PDB entry 1KBJ | X-ray diffraction, 2.50 A resolution | chains A and B

Chain A (and B):
Molecule: Cytochrome B2
From: Saccharomyces cerevisiae
Notes: EC 1.1.2.3; fragment: fmn-binding domain; chain B of this document is another copy of the same molecule, construct and numbering; everything in this record applies to it too
UniProt: P00175 (CYB2_YEAST); residues 100-511 here correspond to UniProt positions 180-591 (UniProt number = residue number + 80)
Amino-acid sequence (412 residues; each row starts with the number of its first residue):
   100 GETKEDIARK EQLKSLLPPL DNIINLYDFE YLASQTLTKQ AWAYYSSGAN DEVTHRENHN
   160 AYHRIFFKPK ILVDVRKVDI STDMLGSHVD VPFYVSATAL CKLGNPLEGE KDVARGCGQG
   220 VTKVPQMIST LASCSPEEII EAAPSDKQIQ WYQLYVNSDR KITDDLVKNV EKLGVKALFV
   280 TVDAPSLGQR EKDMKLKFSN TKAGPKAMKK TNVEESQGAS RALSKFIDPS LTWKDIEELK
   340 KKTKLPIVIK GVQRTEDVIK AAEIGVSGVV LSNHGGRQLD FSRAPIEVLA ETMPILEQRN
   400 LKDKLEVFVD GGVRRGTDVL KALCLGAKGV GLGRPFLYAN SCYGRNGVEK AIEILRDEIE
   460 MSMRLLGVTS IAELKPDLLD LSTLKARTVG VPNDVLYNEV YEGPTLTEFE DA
Disordered / not traced: 299-317 (chain B: 298-317)
Residues lining bound ligands: FMN (flavin mononucleotide): Tyr-143, Tyr-144, His-154, Ser-195, Ala-196, Thr-197, Ala-198, Ser-228, Leu-230, Gln-252, Tyr-254, Thr-280, Lys-349, Ser-371, His-373, Gly-374, Arg-376, Asp-409, Gly-410, Gly-411, Arg-413, Leu-431, Gly-432, Arg-433, Pro-434, Leu-436
Curated features (UniProtKB/Swiss-Prot):
  - active site: His-373 (Proton acceptor)
  - binding site (heme b): Gln-139, Tyr-143, Lys-296
  - binding site (pyruvate): Tyr-143, Tyr-254, His-373, Arg-376
  - binding site (FMN): Ser-195 to Ala-198, Ser-228, Gln-252, Thr-280, Lys-349, Asp-409 to Arg-413, Gly-432, Arg-433

Chain A / chain B interface:
Residue-residue contacts (109):
  Leu-112(A) / Phe-508(B)
  Leu-115(A) / Phe-508(B)
  Leu-115(A) / Glu-509(B)  hydrogen bond (backbone-backbone)
  Leu-116(A) / Phe-508(B)  hydrophobic
  Leu-116(A) / Glu-509(B)
  Pro-117(A) / Glu-507(B)
  Pro-117(A) / Glu-509(B)
  Pro-118(A) / Glu-509(B)
  Tyr-126(A) / Leu-505(B)
  Asp-127(A) / Leu-505(B)
  Asp-127(A) / Thr-506(B)  hydrogen bond (side chain-backbone)
  Tyr-130(A) / Thr-506(B)
  Tyr-130(A) / Phe-508(B)  hydrophobic
  Leu-131(A) / Phe-508(B)  hydrophobic
  Gln-134(A) / Phe-508(B)
  Thr-135(A) / Phe-508(B)
  Asn-149(A) / Arg-414(B)
  Asp-150(A) / Arg-414(B)  salt bridge
  Val-281(A) / Ile-170(B)  hydrophobic
  Val-281(A) / Leu-171(B)  hydrophobic
  Asp-282(A) / Leu-464(B)
  Pro-284(A) / Val-174(B)  hydrophobic
  Pro-284(A) / Leu-464(B)  hydrophobic
  Ser-285(A) / Arg-463(B)
  Ser-285(A) / Leu-464(B)
  Leu-286(A) / Met-460(B)
  Gln-288(A) / Met-460(B)
  Glu-290(A) / Ile-123(B)
  Glu-290(A) / Asn-124(B)  hydrogen bond
  Glu-290(A) / Arg-414(B)  salt bridge
  Met-293(A) / Ile-123(B)  hydrophobic
  Lys-294(A) / Ile-123(B)
  Phe-297(A) / Asp-120(B)
  Phe-297(A) / Asn-121(B)
  Phe-297(A) / Ile-123(B)  hydrophobic
  Ala-318(A) / Asp-456(B)
  Ala-318(A) / Glu-459(B)
  Ala-318(A) / Met-460(B)
  Arg-320(A) / Asp-456(B)  salt bridge
  Ala-321(A) / Met-460(B)  hydrophobic
  Leu-322(A) / Arg-175(B)
  Leu-322(A) / Arg-463(B)
  Pro-328(A) / Val-172(B)
  Pro-328(A) / Asp-173(B)
  Pro-328(A) / Val-174(B)  hydrogen bond (backbone-backbone)
  Pro-328(A) / Arg-175(B)
  Ser-329(A) / Asp-173(B)
  Leu-330(A) / Leu-171(B)
  Leu-330(A) / Val-172(B)
  Thr-331(A) / Leu-171(B)
  Thr-331(A) / Asp-173(B)
  Trp-332(A) / Ile-170(B)  hydrophobic
  Trp-332(A) / Leu-171(B)  hydrophobic
  Ile-335(A) / Leu-171(B)  hydrophobic
  Ile-348(A) / Leu-171(B)  hydrophobic
  Gly-350(A) / Ile-170(B)
  Gln-352(A) / Pro-168(B)
  Gln-352(A) / Ile-170(B)
  Arg-353(A) / Lys-167(B)
  Arg-353(A) / Pro-168(B)
  Arg-353(A) / Lys-169(B)
  Glu-355(A) / Asp-476(B)
  Asp-356(A) / Pro-168(B)
  Asp-356(A) / Lys-169(B)
  Asp-356(A) / Ile-170(B)  hydrogen bond (side chain-backbone)
  Gln-377(A) / Leu-464(B)
  Leu-378(A) / Phe-166(B)  hydrophobic
  Leu-378(A) / Pro-168(B)  hydrophobic
  Leu-378(A) / Leu-464(B)
  Asp-379(A) / Phe-166(B)
  Phe-380(A) / His-162(B)
  Phe-380(A) / Ile-164(B)
  Phe-380(A) / Phe-165(B)
  Phe-380(A) / Phe-166(B)  hydrogen bond (backbone-backbone)
  Phe-380(A) / Lys-420(B)
  Ser-381(A) / Phe-165(B)
  Arg-382(A) / Phe-165(B)
  Arg-382(A) / Phe-166(B)
  Arg-382(A) / Lys-167(B)
  Arg-382(A) / Asp-479(B)  salt bridge
  Glu-386(A) / Asp-479(B)
  Lys-484(A) / Ser-481(B)  hydrogen bond
  Lys-484(A) / Thr-482(B)
  Arg-486(A) / Phe-165(B)
  Arg-486(A) / Asp-479(B)  salt bridge
  Arg-486(A) / Thr-482(B)  hydrogen bond
  Arg-486(A) / Ala-485(B)
  Thr-487(A) / Ala-485(B)
  Thr-487(A) / Thr-487(B)
  Val-488(A) / Asn-159(B)
  Val-488(A) / His-162(B)
  Val-488(A) / Arg-163(B)  hydrogen bond (backbone-side chain)
  Val-488(A) / Ala-485(B)  hydrogen bond (backbone-backbone)
  Val-488(A) / Arg-486(B)
  Val-488(A) / Thr-487(B)  hydrogen bond (backbone-backbone)
  Gly-489(A) / Thr-487(B)
  Val-490(A) / Arg-486(B)
  Val-490(A) / Thr-487(B)  hydrogen bond (backbone-backbone)
  Val-490(A) / Val-488(B)  hydrophobic
  Pro-491(A) / Val-152(B)
  Pro-491(A) / Arg-155(B)
  Pro-491(A) / Glu-156(B)
  Asn-492(A) / Arg-155(B)  hydrogen bond (backbone-side chain)
  Val-494(A) / Arg-155(B)
  Pro-503(A) / Val-494(B)
  Pro-503(A) / Leu-495(B)  hydrophobic
  Thr-504(A) / Leu-495(B)
  Leu-505(A) / Leu-495(B)
  Leu-505(A) / Glu-498(B)
Interface residues without a listed pair, chain A (66 interface residues in all): Asn-121, Val-152, Thr-153, Glu-156, Val-351, Asp-493, Leu-495, Gly-502
Interface residues without a listed pair, chain B (54 interface residues in all): Tyr-126, Asp-150, Glu-290, Thr-416, Ser-461, Leu-465, Val-499, Asp-510, Ala-511

Overview:
66 residues of chain A and 54 residues of chain B are in contact; the contacts include 13 hydrogen bonds and 5
salt bridges. Polar pairs include Asp-150(A)/Arg-414(B), Glu-290(A)/Arg-414(B) and Arg-320(A)/Asp-456(B).
Ligands of chain A: flavin mononucleotide.
Both chains are Cytochrome B2 (Saccharomyces cerevisiae). Entry 1KBJ (Crystallographic Study of the
Recombinant Flavin-binding Domain of Baker's Yeast Flavocytochrome b2: comparison with the Intact ...) was
determined by X-ray diffraction (same publication as 1KBI).
